Entry 7CWT (electron microscopy, 3.70 A resolution); this record covers chains B and G of the 15 polymer chains in the assembly.

[Chain B]
Molecule: Spike glycoprotein
Source organism: Severe acute respiratory syndrome coronavirus 2
Reference sequence: P0DTC2 (SPIKE_SARS2); numbering as in UniProt (aligned over 14-1147)
Chain sequence (1134 residues; each row starts with the number of its first residue):
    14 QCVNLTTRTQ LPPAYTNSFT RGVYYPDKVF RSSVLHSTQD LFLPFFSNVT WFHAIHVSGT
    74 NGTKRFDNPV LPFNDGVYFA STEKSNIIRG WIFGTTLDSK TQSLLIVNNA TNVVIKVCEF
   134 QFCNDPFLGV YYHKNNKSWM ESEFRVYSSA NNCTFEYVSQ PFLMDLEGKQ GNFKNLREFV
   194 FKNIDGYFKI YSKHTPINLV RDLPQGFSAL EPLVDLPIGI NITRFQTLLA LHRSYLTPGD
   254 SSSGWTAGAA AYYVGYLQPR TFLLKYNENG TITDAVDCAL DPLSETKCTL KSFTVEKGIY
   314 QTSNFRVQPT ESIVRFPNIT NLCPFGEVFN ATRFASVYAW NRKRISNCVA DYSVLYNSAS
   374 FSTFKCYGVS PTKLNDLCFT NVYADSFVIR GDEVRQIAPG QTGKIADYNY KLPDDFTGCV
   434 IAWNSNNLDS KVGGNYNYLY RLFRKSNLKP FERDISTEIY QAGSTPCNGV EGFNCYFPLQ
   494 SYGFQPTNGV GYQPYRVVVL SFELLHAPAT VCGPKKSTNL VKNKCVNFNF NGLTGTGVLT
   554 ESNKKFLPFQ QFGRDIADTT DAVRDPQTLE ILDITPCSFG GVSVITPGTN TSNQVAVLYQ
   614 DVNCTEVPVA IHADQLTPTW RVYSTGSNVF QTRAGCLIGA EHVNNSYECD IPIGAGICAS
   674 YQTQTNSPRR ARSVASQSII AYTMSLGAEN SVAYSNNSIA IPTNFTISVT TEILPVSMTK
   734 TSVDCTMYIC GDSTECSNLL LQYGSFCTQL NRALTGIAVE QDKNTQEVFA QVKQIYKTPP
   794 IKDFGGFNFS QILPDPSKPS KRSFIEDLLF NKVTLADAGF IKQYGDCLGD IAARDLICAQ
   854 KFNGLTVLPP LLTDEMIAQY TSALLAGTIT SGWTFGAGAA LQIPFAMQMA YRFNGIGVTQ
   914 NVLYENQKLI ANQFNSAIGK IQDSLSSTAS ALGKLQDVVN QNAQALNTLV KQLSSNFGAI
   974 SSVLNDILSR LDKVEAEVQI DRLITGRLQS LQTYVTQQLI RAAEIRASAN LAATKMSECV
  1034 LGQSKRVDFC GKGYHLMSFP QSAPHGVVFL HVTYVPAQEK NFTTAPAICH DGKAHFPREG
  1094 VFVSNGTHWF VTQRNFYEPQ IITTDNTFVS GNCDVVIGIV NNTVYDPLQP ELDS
Disordered / not traced: 252-255, 329-331, 527-530, 621-640, 677-688, 828-847
UniProt features mapped onto this chain:
  - region: Asn280 to Cys301 (Putative superantigen), Arg403 to Asp405 (Integrin-binding motif), Asn448 to Phe456 (Immunodominant HLA epitope recognized by the CD8+), Pro681 to Ala684 (Putative superantigen), Ser816 to Tyr837 (Fusion peptide 1), Lys835 to Phe855 (Fusion peptide 2)
  - site (Cleavage): Arg685, Ser686, Arg815, Ser816
  - glycosylation: Asn17 (N-linked (GlcNAc...) (complex) asparagine), Asn61 (N-linked (GlcNAc...) (hybrid) asparagine), Asn74 (N-linked (GlcNAc...) (complex) asparagine), Asn122 (N-linked (GlcNAc...) (hybrid) asparagine), Asn149 (N-linked (GlcNAc...) (complex) asparagine), Asn165 (N-linked (GlcNAc...) (complex) asparagine), Asn234 (N-linked (GlcNAc...) (high mannose) asparagine), Asn282 (N-linked (GlcNAc...) (complex) asparagine), Thr323 (O-linked (GalNAc) threonine), Ser325 (O-linked (HexNAc...) serine), Asn331 (N-linked (GlcNAc...) (complex) asparagine), Asn343 (N-linked (GlcNAc...) (complex) asparagine), Asn603 (N-linked (GlcNAc...) (hybrid) asparagine), Asn616 (N-linked (GlcNAc...) (complex) asparagine), Asn657 (N-linked (GlcNAc...) (complex) asparagine), Thr676 (O-linked (GlcNAc...) threonine), Thr678 (O-linked (GlcNAc...) threonine), Asn709 (N-linked (GlcNAc...) (high mannose) asparagine), Asn717 (N-linked (GlcNAc...) (hybrid) asparagine), Asn801 (N-linked (GlcNAc...) (hybrid) asparagine) and 3 more in UniProt
Disulfides: Cys15-Cys136, Cys131-Cys166, Cys291-Cys301, Cys336-Cys361, Cys379-Cys432, Cys480-Cys488, Cys617-Cys649, Cys662-Cys671, Cys738-Cys760, Cys743-Cys749, Cys1032-Cys1043, Cys1082-Cys1126
Glycans and other covalent adducts: N-acetylglucosamine (NAG) linked to Asn616, Asn801, Asn1098

[Chain G]
Molecule: Heavy chain Fab of HB27
Source organism: Homo sapiens
Notes: antibody fragment or engineered binder
Chain sequence (118 residues; each row starts with the number of its first residue):
     2 VKLVESGGGL VKPGGSLRLS CAASGFTFTN YGMSWVRQAP GKRLEWVAEI SSGGSYTYYP
    62 DTVTGRFTIS RDNAKNTLYL QMNSLRAEDT AVYYCARFRY GGGGTVDYWG QGTLVTVS
Disulfides: Cys22-Cys96

[Interface between chain B and chain G]
Pairs across the interface - 23 pairs, chain B then chain G:
  Asn439(B) with Ser52(G), hydrogen bond; Gly54(G); Gly55(G); Tyr57(G), hydrogen bond (backbone-side chain)
  Asn440(B) with Gly55(G); Tyr57(G), hydrogen bond (backbone-side chain)
  Ser443(B) with Tyr57(G), hydrogen bond (backbone-side chain)
  Val445(B) with Tyr59(G), hydrophobic
  Pro499(B) with Ser52(G); Ser53(G); Tyr57(G), hydrophobic
  Thr500(B) with Gly33(G); Glu50(G)
  Asn501(B) with Ser53(G), hydrogen bond (backbone-side chain); Gly102(G)
  Gly502(B) with Asn31(G); Ser53(G)
  Val503(B) with Asn31(G); Ser53(G), hydrogen bond (backbone-side chain)
  Tyr505(B) with Tyr101(G), hydrophobic; Gly102(G)
  Gln506(B) with Ser53(G), hydrogen bond; Gly54(G), hydrogen bond (side chain-backbone)
Other interface residues (no listed pair), chain B (12 interface residues in all): Leu441
Other interface residues (no listed pair), chain G (16 interface residues in all): Thr30, Ser56, Phe99, Arg100, Gly105

[In short]
The interface between chain B and chain G involves 12 residues on one side and 16 on the other, with 8
hydrogen bonds. Polar contacts include Asn439(B)-Ser52(G), Asn439(B)-Tyr57(G) and Asn440(B)-Tyr57(G).
N-acetylglucosamine is covalently linked to Asn616(B), Asn801(B) and Asn1098(B).
Here chain B is Spike glycoprotein (Severe acute respiratory syndrome coronavirus 2) and chain G is Heavy
chain Fab of HB27 (Homo sapiens). Entry 7CWT (SARS-CoV-2 Spike protein in complex with hb27 and fc05 Fab
cocktail) was determined by electron microscopy together with 7CWS and 7CWU from the same study.
